5QY9 - chains A and B; structure by X-ray diffraction, 1.40 A resolution.

[Chain A]
Protein: Pre-mRNA-splicing factor 8
Organism: Saccharomyces cerevisiae (strain ATCC 204508 / S288c)
Notes: fragment: yPrp8 RNaseH
UniProt: P33334 (PRP8_YEAST); residue numbers follow UniProt; this construct covers 1836-2090
Amino-acid sequence (258 residues; row label = number of the first residue in the row):
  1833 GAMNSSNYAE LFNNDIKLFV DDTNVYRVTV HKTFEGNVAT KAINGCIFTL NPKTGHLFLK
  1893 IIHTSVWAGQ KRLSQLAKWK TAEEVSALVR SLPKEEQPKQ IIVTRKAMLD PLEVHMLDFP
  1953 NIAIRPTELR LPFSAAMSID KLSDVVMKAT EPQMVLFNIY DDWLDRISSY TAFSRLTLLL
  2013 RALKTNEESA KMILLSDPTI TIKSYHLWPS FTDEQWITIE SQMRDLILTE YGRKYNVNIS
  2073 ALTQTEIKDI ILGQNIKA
Not modelled in the structure: 2090
Construct notes: expression tag (1833-1835)
Residues lining bound ligands:
  - r-1,2-propanediol (PGR), molecule 1: Asn1845, Asn1846, Asp1847, Ile1848, Lys1849, Asn1883, Lys1885, Thr1886
  - r-1,2-propanediol (PGR), molecule 2: Glu1945, Ile1954, Ala1955, Ile1956
  - r-1,2-propanediol (PGR), molecule 3: Ser1970, Ile1971, Asp1972, Leu2015, Lys2023, Leu2026, Leu2027, Ile2034, Leu2039, Trp2040, Pro2041
  - R8Y (N-ethyl-N-(thiophene-2-carbonyl)-beta-alanine): Ser1837, Tyr1840, Leu1961, Leu1963, Tyr2002, Phe2005, Ser2006, Thr2009, Leu2084, Asn2087, Ile2088

[Chain B]
Protein: A1 cistron-splicing factor AAR2
Organism: Saccharomyces cerevisiae (strain ATCC 204508 / S288c)
Notes: fragment: GAMA - Aar2(1-152) - SSSSS - Aar2(171-317); engineered mutation(s): L153_D170delinsSSSSS
UniProt: P32357 (AAR2_YEAST); residue numbers follow UniProt; this construct covers 1-152, 171-317
Amino-acid sequence (308 residues; row label = number of the first residue in the row; note: 13 numbers in that range are skipped by the numbering (no residue carries them; nothing is unmodelled there); numbers below 1 keep their minus sign (Gly-3 is residue -3)):
    -3 GAMAMNTVPF TSAPIEVTIG IDQYSFNVKE NQPFHGIKDI PIGHVHVIHF QHADNSSMRY
    57 GYWFDCRMGN FYIQYDPKDG LYKMMEERDG AKFENIVHNF KERQMMVSYP KIDEDDTWYN
   117 LTEFVQMDKI RKIVRKDENQ FSYVDSSMTT VQENEL
   166 SSSSSDPAHS LNYTVINFKS REAIRPGHEM EDFLDKSYYL NTVMLQGIFK NSSNYFGELQ
   226 FAFLNAMFFG NYGSSLQWHA MIELICSSAT VPKHMLDKLD EILYYQIKTL PEQYSDILLN
   286 ERVWNICLYS SFQKNSLHNT EKIMENKYPE LL
Not modelled in the structure: -3 to 0, 166-169
Construct notes: expression tag (-3 to 0); linker (166-170)
Swiss-Prot annotation at these positions:
  - region: Leu261 to Ile282 (Leucine-zipper)
  - modified residue: Ser253 (Phosphoserine), Thr274 (Phosphothreonine)

[Interface between chain A and chain B]
Pairs across the interface (17):
  Gln1907(A) with Met195(B); Leu199(B)
  Leu1908(A) with Met195(B), hydrophobic
  Trp1911(A) with Glu194(B); Met195(B); Phe198(B), hydrophobic
  Asp1942(A) with Lys184(B), salt bridge; Phe198(B)
  Glu1945(A) with Lys184(B), salt bridge
  Val1946(A) with Ile189(B), hydrophobic; Glu194(B); Phe198(B), hydrophobic
  His1947(A) with Glu194(B), salt bridge
  Leu1949(A) with Lys184(B); Ser185(B); Arg186(B)
  Asp1950(A) with Arg186(B), salt bridge

[Summary]
The interface between chain A and chain B involves 9 residues on one side and 8 on the other, with 4 salt
bridges. Polar pairs include Asp1942(A)-Lys184(B), Glu1945(A)-Lys184(B) and His1947(A)-Glu194(B). Bound to
chain A: compound R8Y and 3 copies of r-1,2-propanediol.
Chain A is Pre-mRNA-splicing factor 8 and chain B is A1 cistron-splicing factor AAR2, both from Saccharomyces
cerevisiae (strain ATCC 204508 / S288c); the structure, PanDDA analysis group deposition -- Aar2/RNaseH in
complex with fragment F2X-Entry C11b, was determined by X-ray diffraction (same publication as 5QY1, 5QY2,
5QY3, 5QY4, 5QY5, 5QY6 and 128 further entries).
